PDB entry 4IJG | X-ray diffraction, 1.70 A resolution | chain A

[Chain A]
Molecule: Bacteriophytochrome
Organism: Deinococcus radiodurans
Notes: EC 2.7.13.3
Reference sequence: Q9RZA4 (BPHY_DEIRA); aligned to UniProt positions 1-321 over residues 3-323 (the alignment contains insertions or deletions, so no single offset holds)
Chain sequence (341 residues; each row starts with the number of its first residue; numbers below 1 keep their minus sign (Met-11 is residue -11)):
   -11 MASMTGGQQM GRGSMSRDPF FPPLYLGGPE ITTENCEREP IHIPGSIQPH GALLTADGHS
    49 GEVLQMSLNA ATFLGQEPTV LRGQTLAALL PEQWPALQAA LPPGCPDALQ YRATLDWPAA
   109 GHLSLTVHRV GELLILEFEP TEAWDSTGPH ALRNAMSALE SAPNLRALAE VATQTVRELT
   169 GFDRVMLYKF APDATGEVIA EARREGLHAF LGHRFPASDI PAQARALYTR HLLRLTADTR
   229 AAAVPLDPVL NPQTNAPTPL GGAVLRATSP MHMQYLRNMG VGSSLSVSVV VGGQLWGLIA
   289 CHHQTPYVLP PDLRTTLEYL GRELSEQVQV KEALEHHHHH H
Disordered / not traced: -11 to 6, 131-136, 324-329
Differences from the reference sequence: expression tag (-11 to 2, 324-329); conflict Ser145 (Phe in Q9RZA4), Glu311 (Leu in Q9RZA4), Glu314 (Leu in Q9RZA4), Leu322 (Ala in Q9RZA4), Glu323 (Asp in Q9RZA4)
Glycans and other covalent adducts: 2(R),3(E)- phytochromobilin (LBV) linked to Cys24
Ligand contacts: 2(R),3(E)- phytochromobilin (LBV; 3-[2-[(Z)-[3-(2-carboxyethyl)-5-[(Z)-(4-ethenyl-3-methyl-5-oxidanylidene-pyrrol-2-ylidene)methyl]-4-methyl-pyrrol-1-ium -2-ylidene]methyl]-5-[(Z)-[(3E)-3-ethylidene-4-methyl-5-oxidanylidene-pyrrolidin-2-ylidene]methyl]-4-methyl-1H-pyrrol-3- yl]propanoic acid): Thr20, Thr21, Glu27, Ile29, Met174, Tyr176, Val186, Phe198, Phe203, Ser206, Asp207, Ile208, Pro209, Ala212, Tyr216, Arg222, Arg254, Ala255, Thr256, Ser257, Met259, His260, Tyr263, Leu264, Met267, Ser272, Leu273, Ser274, Leu286, Ala288, His290

[Summary]
Covalently linked 2(R),3(E)- phytochromobilin: at Cys24.
Chain A is Bacteriophytochrome (Deinococcus radiodurans); the structure, Crystal structure of monomeric
bacteriophytochrome, was determined by X-ray diffraction (same publication as 4O8G).
